PDB entry 5SB7 | X-ray diffraction, 2.10 A resolution | chains B and C of the 6 polymer chains in the assembly

Chain B:
Molecule: Tubulin beta-2B chain
From: Bos taurus
Reference sequence: Q6B856 (TBB2B_BOVIN); the author numbering skips numbers that UniProt does not, so the offset changes along the chain: 1-42 = UniProt 1-42; 45-360 = UniProt 43-358; 369-455 = UniProt 359-445
Sequence (445 residues; each row starts with the number of its first residue; note: 10 numbers in that range are skipped by the numbering (no residue carries them; nothing is unmodelled there)):
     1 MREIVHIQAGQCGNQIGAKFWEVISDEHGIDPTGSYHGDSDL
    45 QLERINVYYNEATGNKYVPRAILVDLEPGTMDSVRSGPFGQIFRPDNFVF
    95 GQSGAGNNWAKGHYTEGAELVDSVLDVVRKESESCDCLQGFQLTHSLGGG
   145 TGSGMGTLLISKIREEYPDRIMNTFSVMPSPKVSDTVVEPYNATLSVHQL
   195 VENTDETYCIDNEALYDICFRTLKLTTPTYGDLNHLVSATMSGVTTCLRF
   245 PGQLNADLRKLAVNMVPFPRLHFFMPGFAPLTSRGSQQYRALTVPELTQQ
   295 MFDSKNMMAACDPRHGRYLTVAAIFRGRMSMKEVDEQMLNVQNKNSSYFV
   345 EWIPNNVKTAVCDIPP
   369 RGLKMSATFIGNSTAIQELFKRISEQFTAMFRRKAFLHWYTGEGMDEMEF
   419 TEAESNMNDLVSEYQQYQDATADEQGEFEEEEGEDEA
Not modelled in the structure: 278-281, 438-455
Metal / ion sites: Mg2+: Q11 (together with GDP); Ca2+ near E113 (its only coordinating residue here)
Small-molecule neighbours:
  - 4I2 (N-(4-{2-[3-(trifluoromethyl)anilino]-1,3-thiazol-4-yl}phenyl)acetamide): G100, N101, N102, K105, W407
  - GDP (guanosine-5'-diphosphate): G10, Q11, C12, Q15, I16, D69, A99, N101, S140, G142, G143, G144, T145, G146, S147, V171, P173, V177, D179, E183, N206, L209, Y224, L227, N228
Swiss-Prot annotation at these positions:
  - motif: M1 to I4 (MREI motif)
  - binding site (GTP): Q11, E71, S140, G144, T145, G146, N206, N228
  - binding site (Mg(2+)): E71
  - modified residue: S40 (Phosphoserine), T57 (Phosphothreonine), K60 (N6-acetyllysine), S174 (Phosphoserine), T287 (Phosphothreonine), T292 (Phosphothreonine), R320 (Omega-N-methylarginine), E448 (5-glutamyl polyglutamate)
  - cross-link (Glycyl lysine isopeptide (Lys-Gly)): K60 (interchain with G-Cter in ubiquitin), K326 (interchain with G-Cter in ubiquitin)

Chain C:
Molecule: Tubulin alpha-1B chain
From: Bos taurus
Reference sequence: P81947 (TBA1B_BOVIN); residues 1-451 here = UniProt positions 1-451
Sequence (451 residues; row label = number of the first residue in the row):
     1 MRECISIHVGQAGVQIGNACWELYCLEHGIQPDGQMPSDKTIGGGDDSFN
    51 TFFSETGAGKHVPRAVFVDLEPTVIDEVRTGTYRQLFHPEQLITGKEDAA
   101 NNYARGHYTIGKEIIDLVLDRIRKLADQCTGLQGFLVFHSFGGGTGSGFT
   151 SLLMERLSVDYGKKSKLEFSIYPAPQVSTAVVEPYNSILTTHTTLEHSDC
   201 AFMVDNEAIYDICRRNLDIERPTYTNLNRLISQIVSSITASLRFDGALNV
   251 DLTEFQTNLVPYPRIHFPLATYAPVISAEKAYHEQLSVAEITNACFEPAN
   301 QMVKCDPRHGKYMACCLLYRGDVVPKDVNAAIATIKTKRSIQFVDWCPTG
   351 FKVGINYQPPTVVPGGDLAKVQRAVCMLSNTTAIAEAWARLDHKFDLMYA
   401 KRAFVHWYVGEGMEEGEFSEAREDMAALEKDYEEVGVDSVEGEGEEEGEE
   451 Y
Not modelled in the structure: 441-451
Metal / ion sites: Ca2+: D39, T41, G44, E55
Small-molecule neighbours:
  - 4I2 (N-(4-{2-[3-(trifluoromethyl)anilino]-1,3-thiazol-4-yl}phenyl)acetamide): C4, F52, Q133, G134, F135, L136, S165, L167, T239, L242, L252, T253, Q256, T257
  - GTP (guanosine-5'-triphosphate): G10, Q11, A12, Q15, I16, D69, D98, A99, A100, N101, S140, G142, G143, G144, T145, G146, I171, P173, V177, S178, T179, E183, N206, Y224, L227, N228, I231
From the paper describing this entry:
  - binding site for 4I2: C4, F52, L136, L167, L242, L252

How chain B and chain C interact:
Residue-residue contacts (38):
  Q96(B) with M1(C)
  N101(B) with E254(C)
  D179(B) with E254(C); K352(C), hydrogen bond (backbone-side chain)
  T180(B) with E254(C); N258(C)
  V181(B) with N258(C), hydrogen bond (backbone-side chain)
  V182(B) with T257(C)
  T221(B) with K326(C); N329(C)
  A397(B) with W346(C)
  M398(B) with W346(C)
  R400(B) with D345(C), salt bridge; S439(C), hydrogen bond
  R401(B) with Y262(C), hydrogen bond (backbone-side chain); D345(C), salt bridge; W346(C); E434(C), hydrogen bond (side chain-backbone); V435(C); V437(C), hydrogen bond (side chain-backbone); D438(C); S439(C), hydrogen bond
  K402(B) with Y262(C)
  A403(B) with P261(C); Y262(C); W346(C), hydrophobic
  F404(B) with T257(C); N258(C); V260(C); P261(C), hydrogen bond (backbone-backbone); W346(C), hydrophobic
  H406(B) with V260(C), hydrogen bond (side chain-backbone); P261(C); Y262(C); P263(C)
  W407(B) with Q256(C); T257(C), hydrogen bond (side chain-backbone); V260(C)
Other interface residues (no listed pair), chain B (19 interface residues in all): S97, G100, L405
Other interface residues (no listed pair), chain C (23 interface residues in all): R2, M313, P325, P348

Overview:
Chain B and chain C form an interface of 19 and 23 residues respectively, with 10 hydrogen bonds and 2 salt
bridges. Polar pairs include R400(B)-D345(C), R401(B)-D345(C) and D179(B)-K352(C). Compound 4I2 is bound
between chain B and chain C. From the paper: a binding site for 4I2 at C4(C), F52(C) and L136(C) among others.
Chain B is Tubulin beta-2B chain and chain C is Tubulin alpha-1B chain, both from Bos taurus; the structure,
Tubulin-todalam-18-complex, was determined by X-ray diffraction, deposited together with 5SB3, 5SB4, 5SB5,
5SB6 and 7Z7D.
